PDB entry 9LVJ | electron microscopy, 3.82 A resolution | chains Q and V of the 18 polymer chains in the assembly

== Chain Q ==
Molecule: Isoform B of Nucleoporin SEH1
Organism: Homo sapiens
UniProt: Q96EE3 (SEH1_HUMAN), isoform Q96EE3-1; residues 1-421 here = UniProt positions 1-421
Sequence (421 residues; numbered 1 to 421; the number before each row is that of its first residue):
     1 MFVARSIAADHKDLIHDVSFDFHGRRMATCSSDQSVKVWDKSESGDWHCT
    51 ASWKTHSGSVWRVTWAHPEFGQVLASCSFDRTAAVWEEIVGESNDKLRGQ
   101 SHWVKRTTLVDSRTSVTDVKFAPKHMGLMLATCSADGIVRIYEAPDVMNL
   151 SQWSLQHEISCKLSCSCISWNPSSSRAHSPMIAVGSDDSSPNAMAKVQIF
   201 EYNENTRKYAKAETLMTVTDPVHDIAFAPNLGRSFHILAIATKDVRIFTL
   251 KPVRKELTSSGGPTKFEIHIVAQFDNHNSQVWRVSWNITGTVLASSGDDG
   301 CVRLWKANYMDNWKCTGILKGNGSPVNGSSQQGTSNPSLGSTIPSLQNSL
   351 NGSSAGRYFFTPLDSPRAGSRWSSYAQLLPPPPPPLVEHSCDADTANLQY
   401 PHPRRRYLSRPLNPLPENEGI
Unresolved in the structure: 91-99, 256-262, 321-421
Curated features (UniProtKB/Swiss-Prot):
  - modified residue (Phosphoserine): S179, S190
  - cross-link: K12 (Glycyl lysine isopeptide (Lys-Gly) (interchain with G-Cter in SUMO2))

== Chain V ==
Molecule: Sestrin-2
Organism: Homo sapiens
UniProt: P58004 (SESN2_HUMAN); residues 1-480 here = UniProt positions 1-480
Sequence (480 residues; each row starts with the number of its first residue):
     1 MIVADSECRAELKDYLRFAPGGVGDSGPGEEQRESRARRGPRGPSAFIPV
    51 EEVLREGAESLEQHLGLEALMSSGRVDNLAVVMGLHPDYFTSFWRLHYLL
   101 LHTDGPLASSWRHYIAIMAAARHQCSYLVGSHMAEFLQTGGDPEWLLGLH
   151 RAPEKLRKLSEINKLLAHRPWLITKEHIQALLKTGEHTWSLAELIQALVL
   201 LTHCHSLSSFVFGCGILPEGDADGSPAPQAPTPPSEQSSPPSRDPLNNSG
   251 GFESARDVEALMERMQQLQESLLRDEGTSQEEMESRFELEKSESLLVTPS
   301 ADILEPSPHPDMLCFVEDPTFGYEDFTRRGAQAPPTFRAQDYTWEDHGYS
   351 LIQRLYPEGGQLLDEKFQAAYSLTYNTIAMHSGVDTSVLRRAIWNYIHCV
   401 FGIRYDDYDYGEVNQLLERNLKVYIKTVACYPEKTTRRMYNLFWRHFRHS
   451 EKVHVNLLLLEARMQAALLYALRAITRYMT
Unresolved in the structure: 1-76, 219-233, 241-310, 328-333, 379-384
Curated features (UniProtKB/Swiss-Prot):
  - active site: C125 (Cysteine sulfenic acid (-SOH) intermediate)
  - binding site (L-leucine): T374 to T377, T386, E451
  - modified residue: M1 (N-acetylmethionine), S249 (Phosphoserine)
  - cross-link: K175 (Glycyl lysine isopeptide (Lys-Gly) (interchain with G-Cter in ubiquitin))
  - mutagenesis: K13 (K13A: About two-fold prolonged half-life in cycloheximide/CHX time course), H86 (H86A: Loss of leucine-binding), P87 (P87S: No effect on the ability to inhibit the TORC1 signaling pathway), H113 (H113E: No effect on the ability to inhibit the TORC1 signaling pathway; when associated with C-128), C125 (C125S: Decreased alkylhydroperoxide reductase activity and loss of the ability to decrease intracellular reactive oxygen species. No effect on interaction with the GATOR2 complex ...), Y127 (Y127F: Decreased alkylhydroperoxide reductase activity. No effect on the ability to inhibit the TORC1 signaling pathway), L128 (L128C: No effect on the ability to inhibit the TORC1 signaling pathway; when associated with E-113), H132 (H132A: Decreased alkylhydroperoxide reductase activity. No effect on the ability to inhibit the TORC1 signaling pathway), K175 (K175A: Abolished 'Lys-63'-linked ubiquitination by RNF167), S190 (S190W: Loss of interaction with GATOR2. No effect on leucine-binding. Unable to mediate leucine-induced inhibition of the TORC1 signaling pathway), C204 (C204S: No effect on alkylhydroperoxide reductase activity. No effect on the ability to inhibit the TORC1 signaling pathway), C214 (C214S: No effect on alkylhydroperoxide reductase activity), 29 further mutagenesis entries in UniProt

== Interface between chain Q and chain V ==
Pairs across the interface (15; chain Q residue first):
  D80(Q) with R354(V), hydrogen bond (backbone-side chain)
  V110(Q) with L191(V); A192(V), hydrophobic; R354(V); L355(V), hydrophobic
  D111(Q) with S190(V); L191(V), hydrogen bond (side chain-backbone)
  R113(Q) with M479(V)
  S151(Q) with G105(V); P106(V)
  Q152(Q) with P106(V); A108(V)
  W153(Q) with E193(V)
  L155(Q) with T188(V)
  Q156(Q) with G185(V)
Other interface residues (no listed pair), chain Q (12 interface residues in all): R106, T108, E158
Other interface residues (no listed pair), chain V (17 interface residues in all): D104, L107, T184, W189, T480

== Overview ==
12 residues of chain Q face 17 of chain V across their interface, with 2 hydrogen bonds. Polar pairs include
D80(Q)-R354(V) and D111(Q)-L191(V). From UniProt: active-site residue C125(V), 6 L-leucine-binding residues
and 43 mutagenesis sites on chain V.
Chain Q is Isoform B of Nucleoporin SEH1 and chain V is Sestrin-2, both from Homo sapiens; the structure,
Cryo-EM structure of Sestrin2 bound human GATOR2 complex, was determined by electron microscopy (same
publication as 9LVK and 9LWF).
